PDB entry 7T3I | electron microscopy, 4.30 A resolution (low resolution: residue-level contacts below are approximate; hydrogen-bond / salt-bridge calls are withheld) | chains A and B of the 7 polymer chains in the assembly

# Chain A (and B)
Name: Rix7
From: Chaetomium thermophilum
Notes: chain B of this document is another copy of the same molecule, construct and numbering; everything in this record applies to it too
UniProt: G0RZG1 (G0RZG1_CHATD); residue numbers follow UniProt; this construct covers 1-802
Amino-acid sequence (813 residues; numbered 1 to 813; the number before each row is that of its first residue):
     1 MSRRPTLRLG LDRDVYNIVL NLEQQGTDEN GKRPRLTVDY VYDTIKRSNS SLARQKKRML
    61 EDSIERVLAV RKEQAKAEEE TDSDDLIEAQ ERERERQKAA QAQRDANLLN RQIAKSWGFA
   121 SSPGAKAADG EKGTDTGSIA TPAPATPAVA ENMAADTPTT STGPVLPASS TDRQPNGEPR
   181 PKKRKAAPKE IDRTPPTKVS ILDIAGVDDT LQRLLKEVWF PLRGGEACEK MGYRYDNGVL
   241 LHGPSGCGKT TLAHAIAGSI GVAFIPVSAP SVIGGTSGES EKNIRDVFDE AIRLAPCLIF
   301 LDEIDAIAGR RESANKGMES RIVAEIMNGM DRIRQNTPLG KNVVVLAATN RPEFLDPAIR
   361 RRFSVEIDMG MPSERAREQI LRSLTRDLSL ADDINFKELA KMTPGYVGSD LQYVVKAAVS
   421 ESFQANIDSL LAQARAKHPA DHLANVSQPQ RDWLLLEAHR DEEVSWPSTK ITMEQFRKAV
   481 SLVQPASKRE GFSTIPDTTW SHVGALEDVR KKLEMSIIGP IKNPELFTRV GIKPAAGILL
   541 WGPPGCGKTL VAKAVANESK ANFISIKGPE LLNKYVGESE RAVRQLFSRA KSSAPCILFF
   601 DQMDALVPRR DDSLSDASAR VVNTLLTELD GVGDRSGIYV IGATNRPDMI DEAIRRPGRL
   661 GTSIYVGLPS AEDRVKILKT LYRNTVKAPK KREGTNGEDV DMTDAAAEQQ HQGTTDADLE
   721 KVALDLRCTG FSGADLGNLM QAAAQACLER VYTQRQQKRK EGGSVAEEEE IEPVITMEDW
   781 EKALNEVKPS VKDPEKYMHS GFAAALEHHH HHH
Not modelled in the structure: 1-191, 687-711, 763-769, 801-813 (chain B: 1-192, 687-711, 763-767, 801-813)
Sequence notes: conflict Gln-602 (Glu in G0RZG1); expression tag (803-813)
Small-molecule neighbours:
  - ATP (adenosine-5'-triphosphate), molecule 1: Asp-203, Ile-204, Ala-205, Val-207, Pro-244, Ser-245, Gly-246, Cys-247, Gly-248, Lys-249, Thr-250, Thr-251, Asp-302, Asn-350, Ile-380, Leu-384, Gly-408, Ser-409, Gln-412
  - ATP, molecule 2: His-502, Val-503, Gly-504, Leu-506, Pro-543, Pro-544, Gly-545, Cys-546, Gly-547, Lys-548, Thr-549, Leu-550, Gln-602, Asn-645, Ile-677, Leu-681, Gly-733, Ala-734

# Interface between chain A and chain B
Pairs across the interface (128; chain A residue first):
  Lys-198(A) with Gln-335(B); Asn-336(B)
  Ser-245(A) with Arg-361(B)
  Gly-246(A) with Arg-361(B)
  Ser-268(A) with Asn-328(B)
  Pro-270(A) with Glu-281(B); Arg-285(B); Arg-321(B); Ala-324(B); Glu-325(B)
  Ser-271(A) with Arg-285(B)
  Ile-273(A) with Glu-281(B); Arg-321(B)
  Gly-274(A) with Ser-277(B)
  Gly-275(A) with Ser-277(B)
  Glu-303(A) with Arg-311(B); Ala-324(B); Met-327(B)
  Asp-305(A) with Arg-311(B)
  Ala-306(A) with Ser-320(B); Ala-324(B)
  Ser-313(A) with Asn-315(B)
  Asn-350(A) with Arg-311(B); Ala-358(B)
  Arg-351(A) with Arg-311(B); Glu-312(B)
  Phe-354(A) with Asn-315(B)
  Ser-409(A) with Arg-361(B)
  Gln-412(A) with Tyr-233(B)
  Tyr-413(A) with Asn-237(B); Arg-334(B); Arg-361(B); Arg-362(B); Ser-364(B)
  Val-415(A) with Tyr-233(B)
  Lys-416(A) with Tyr-233(B); Arg-234(B); Tyr-235(B); Asp-236(B); Arg-334(B)
  Ser-420(A) with Lys-216(B); Tyr-235(B)
  Glu-421(A) with Lys-216(B)
  Phe-423(A) with Phe-220(B); Ala-227(B)
  Gln-424(A) with Lys-216(B)
  Ile-427(A) with Trp-219(B)
  Ser-447(A) with Asp-208(B)
  Pro-449(A) with Asp-208(B)
  Gln-450(A) with Ile-201(B); Ile-204(B); Ala-205(B); Asp-208(B); Leu-211(B)
  Trp-453(A) with Leu-211(B); Leu-215(B); Ile-256(B); Ser-259(B); Ile-260(B)
  Leu-456(A) with Leu-215(B); Trp-219(B)
  Glu-457(A) with Gly-258(B); Ser-259(B)
  Arg-460(A) with Ile-260(B); Gly-261(B)
  Glu-463(A) with Arg-223(B)
  Trp-466(A) with Phe-220(B); Arg-223(B); Ala-227(B); Lys-230(B)
  Leu-482(A) with Arg-213(B)
  Lys-488(A) with Arg-360(B); Phe-363(B); Ser-364(B); Glu-366(B)
  Arg-489(A) with Arg-360(B)
  Glu-490(A) with Glu-353(B)
  Pro-544(A) with Arg-656(B)
  Gly-545(A) with Arg-656(B)
  Ser-565(A) with Val-632(B)
  Lys-567(A) with Thr-627(B); Glu-628(B); Val-632(B); Gly-633(B)
  Gly-568(A) with Thr-627(B)
  Pro-569(A) with Glu-580(B); Arg-620(B); Thr-624(B)
  Leu-572(A) with Arg-620(B)
  Asn-573(A) with Val-576(B); Gly-577(B)
  Lys-574(A) with Gly-577(B); Glu-578(B)
  Gln-602(A) with Asn-623(B); Thr-627(B)
  Asp-604(A) with Arg-610(B); Asn-623(B)
  Ala-605(A) with Arg-620(B); Asn-623(B)
  Asp-612(A) with Ser-613(B)
  Leu-614(A) with Ser-615(B); Asp-616(B)
  Ser-615(A) with Asp-616(B)
  Asn-645(A) with Arg-610(B); Ala-653(B)
  Arg-646(A) with Arg-610(B); Asp-611(B)
  Met-649(A) with Arg-610(B); Asp-612(B); Ser-613(B)
  Ala-734(A) with Pro-657(B)
  Asp-735(A) with Pro-657(B)
  Asn-738(A) with Pro-657(B); Thr-662(B)
  Gln-741(A) with Ile-532(B); Lys-533(B)
  Ala-744(A) with Val-530(B); Ile-532(B)
  Gln-745(A) with Met-515(B)
  Leu-748(A) with Phe-527(B)
  Glu-749(A) with Lys-511(B)
  Pro-773(A) with Arg-529(B)
  Glu-786(A) with Lys-512(B)
  Ser-790(A) with Arg-656(B); Pro-657(B)
  Lys-796(A) with Asp-611(B)
  Tyr-797(A) with Asp-651(B); Glu-652(B)
Interface residues without a listed pair, chain A (86 interface residues in all): Ala-314, Asp-387, Leu-388, Ser-389, Val-419, Leu-430, Val-446, Leu-454, Val-464, Pro-467, Ser-468, Pro-496, Thr-549, Lys-553, Phe-599, Asp-601
Interface residues without a listed pair, chain B (90 interface residues in all): Leu-202, Gly-206, Gln-212, Leu-214, Glu-217, Gly-224, Glu-226, Met-231, Thr-276, Pro-357, Tyr-575, Gly-631, Arg-655

# Summary
The interface between chain A and chain B involves 86 residues on one side and 90 on the other. Chain A binds
ATP.
Chain A and chain B are both Rix7 (Chaetomium thermophilum); the structure, CryoEM structure of the Rix7 D2
Walker B mutant, was determined by electron microscopy together with 7SWL and 7T0V from the same study.
